Entry 8FK0 (electron microscopy, 4.00 A resolution); this record covers chains A and H of the 14 polymer chains in the assembly.

# Chain A (and H)
Molecule: Pilin_N domain-containing protein
Organism: Saccharolobus solfataricus
Notes: chain H of this document is another copy of the same molecule, construct and numbering; everything in this record applies to it too
UniProtKB: A0A7S9IHX8 (A0A7S9IHX8_SACSO); residues -11 to 132 here correspond to UniProt positions 1-144 (UniProt number = residue number + 12)
Sequence (144 residues; numbered -11 to 132; the number before each row is that of its first residue; numbers below 1 keep their minus sign (Met-11 is residue -11)):
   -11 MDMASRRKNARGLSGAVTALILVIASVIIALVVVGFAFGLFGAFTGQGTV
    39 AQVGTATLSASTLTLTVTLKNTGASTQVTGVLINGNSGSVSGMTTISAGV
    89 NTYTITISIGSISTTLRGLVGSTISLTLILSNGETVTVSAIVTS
Disordered / not traced: -11 to 0

# How chain A and chain H interact
Pairs across the interface (17; chain A residue first):
  Val11(A) with Leu1(H), hydrophobic
  Ser14(A) with Ser2(H); Thr6(H)
  Val15(A) with Val5(H), hydrophobic
  Ala18(A) with Ile9(H), hydrophobic
  Val22(A) with Ala13(H), hydrophobic
  Ala25(A) with Ile17(H), hydrophobic
  Phe26(A) with Ile16(H), hydrophobic; Ile17(H), hydrophobic
  Phe29(A) with Ile17(H), hydrophobic; Val20(H), hydrophobic; Val21(H), hydrophobic
  Val41(A) with Ile117(H); Leu118(H); Gly121(H); Thr123(H)
  Gly42(A) with Ile117(H)
Other interface residues (no listed pair), chain A (13 interface residues in all): Leu10, Thr43, Lys58
Other interface residues (no listed pair), chain H (16 interface residues in all): Leu70, Asn120

# In short
13 residues of chain A and 16 residues of chain H are in contact.
Chain A and chain H are both Pilin_N domain-containing protein (Saccharolobus solfataricus); the structure,
Asymmetric cryo-EM structure of a curved Saccharolobus solfataricus type IV pilus, was determined by electron
microscopy (same publication as 8FJ5, 8FJS, 8FK7 and 7TXI).
